Entry 8SH5 (X-ray diffraction, 2.75 A resolution); this record covers chains H and L of the 3 polymer chains in the assembly.

# Chain H
Protein: Fab BL3-6K170A heavy chain
Source organism: Mus musculus
Notes: antibody fragment or engineered binder
Sequence (228 residues; row label = number of the first residue in the row):
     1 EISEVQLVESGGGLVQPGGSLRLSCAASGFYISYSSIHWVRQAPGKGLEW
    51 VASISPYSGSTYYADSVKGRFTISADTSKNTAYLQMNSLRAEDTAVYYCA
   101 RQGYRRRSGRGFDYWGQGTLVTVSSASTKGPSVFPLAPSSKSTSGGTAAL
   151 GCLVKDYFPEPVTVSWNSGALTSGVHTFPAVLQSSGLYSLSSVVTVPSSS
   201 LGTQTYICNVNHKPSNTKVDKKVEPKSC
Unresolved in the structure: 1-3
Disulfides: Cys25-Cys99, Cys152-Cys208

# Chain L
Protein: Fab BL3-6K170A light chain
Source organism: Mus musculus
Notes: antibody fragment or engineered binder
Sequence (215 residues; numbered 1 to 215; the number before each row is that of its first residue):
     1 SDIQMTQSPSSLSASVGDRVTITCRASQSVSSAVAWYQQKPGKAPKLLIY
    51 SASSLYSGVPSRFSGSRSGTDFTLTISSLQPEDFATYYCQQSYSFPSTFG
   101 QGTKVEIKRTVAAPSVFIFPPSDEQLKSGTASVVCLLNNFYPREAKVQWK
   151 VDNALQSGNSQESVTEQDSADSTYSLSSTLTLSKADYEKHKVYACEVTHQ
   201 GLSSPVTKSFNRGEC
Disulfides: Cys24-Cys89, Cys135-Cys195

# Chain H / chain L interface
Disulfides between the chains: Cys228(H)-Cys215(L)
Pairs across the interface - 65 pairs, chain H then chain L:
  Val40(H) - Phe99(L)  hydrophobic
  Gln42(H) - Gln39(L)  hydrogen bond
  Gln42(H) - Tyr88(L)
  Gly47(H) - Tyr88(L)
  Leu48(H) - Pro45(L)  hydrophobic
  Leu48(H) - Tyr88(L)
  Leu48(H) - Phe99(L)
  Trp50(H) - Pro96(L)  hydrophobic
  Trp50(H) - Ser97(L)
  Trp50(H) - Phe99(L)  hydrophobic
  Ser53(H) - Phe95(L)
  Tyr62(H) - Phe95(L)  hydrophobic
  Tyr63(H) - Pro96(L)
  Tyr98(H) - Gln39(L)  hydrogen bond
  Tyr98(H) - Lys43(L)
  Arg107(H) - Tyr50(L)  hydrogen bond (backbone-side chain)
  Ser108(H) - Tyr50(L)
  Gly109(H) - Tyr50(L)
  Gly109(H) - Ser51(L)
  Arg110(H) - Ser92(L)  hydrogen bond (side chain-backbone)
  Arg110(H) - Tyr93(L)
  Gly111(H) - Tyr37(L)
  Phe112(H) - Tyr37(L)  hydrogen bond (backbone-side chain)
  Phe112(H) - Leu47(L)
  Phe112(H) - Gln90(L)
  Asp113(H) - Leu47(L)
  Asp113(H) - Tyr56(L)
  Tyr114(H) - Tyr56(L)
  Trp115(H) - Tyr37(L)  hydrophobic
  Trp115(H) - Pro45(L)
  Gly116(H) - Ala44(L)
  Phe134(H) - Ser122(L)
  Phe134(H) - Glu124(L)
  Phe134(H) - Gln125(L)
  Phe134(H) - Ser128(L)
  Pro135(H) - Ser122(L)  hydrogen bond (backbone-side chain)
  Pro135(H) - Glu124(L)
  Leu136(H) - Phe119(L)  hydrophobic
  Leu136(H) - Val134(L)  hydrophobic
  Ala137(H) - Phe119(L)
  Ala149(H) - Phe117(L)  hydrophobic
  Ala149(H) - Phe119(L)
  Ala149(H) - Leu136(L)  hydrophobic
  Leu153(H) - Ser132(L)
  Lys155(H) - Ser132(L)
  His176(H) - Asn138(L)  hydrogen bond
  His176(H) - Asn139(L)
  His176(H) - Ser175(L)  hydrogen bond
  Phe178(H) - Leu136(L)  hydrophobic
  Phe178(H) - Ser163(L)
  Phe178(H) - Thr165(L)
  Phe178(H) - Ser175(L)
  Phe178(H) - Leu176(L)
  Phe178(H) - Ser177(L)
  Pro179(H) - Ser163(L)  hydrogen bond (backbone-side chain)
  Pro179(H) - Val164(L)
  Val181(H) - Gln161(L)
  Val181(H) - Glu162(L)
  Val181(H) - Ser163(L)
  Val193(H) - Leu136(L)  hydrophobic
  Thr195(H) - Asn138(L)  hydrogen bond
  Lys226(H) - Asp123(L)  salt bridge
  Lys226(H) - Cys215(L)
  Ser227(H) - Cys215(L)
  Cys228(H) - Cys215(L)  disulfide
Also at the interface, not in a pair above, chain H (45 interface residues in all): His38, Lys46, Glu49, Ala64, Gln117, Ser140, Thr147, Leu150, Leu182, Gln183
Also at the interface, not in a pair above, chain L (42 interface residues in all): Ala33, Ala35, Gln101, Thr181

# In short
45 residues of chain H and 42 residues of chain L are in contact; the contacts include 1 disulfide bond, 10
hydrogen bonds and 1 salt bridge. Polar contacts include Lys226(H)-Asp123(L), Gln42(H)-Gln39(L) and
Tyr98(H)-Gln39(L).
Here chain H is Fab BL3-6K170A heavy chain and chain L is Fab BL3-6K170A light chain, both from Mus musculus.
Entry 8SH5 (Crystal structure of 3'cap-independent translation enhancers (CITE) from Pea enation mosaic virus
RNA 2 (PEMV2) with ...) was determined by X-ray diffraction.
